PDB entry 5KKK | X-ray diffraction, 1.70 A resolution | chain A

== Chain A ==
Protein: Myoglobin
From: Physeter catodon
UniProt: P02185 (MYG_PHYCD); numbering as in UniProt (aligned over 1-154)
Sequence (154 residues; numbered 1 to 154; the number before each row is that of its first residue):
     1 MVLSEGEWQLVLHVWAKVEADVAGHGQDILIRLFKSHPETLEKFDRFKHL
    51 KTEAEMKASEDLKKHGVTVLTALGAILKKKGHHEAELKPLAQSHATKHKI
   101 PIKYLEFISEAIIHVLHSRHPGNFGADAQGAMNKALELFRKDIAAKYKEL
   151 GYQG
Differences from the reference sequence: engineered mutation Asn123 (Asp in P02185)
UniProt features mapped onto this chain:
  - binding site (nitrite): His65
  - binding site (O2): His65
  - binding site (heme b): His94
  - modified residue: Ser4 (Phosphoserine), Thr68 (Phosphothreonine)
Ion coordination: heme Fe: His94 (together with carbon monoxide)
Residues lining bound ligands: carbon monoxide / heme: Thr40, Lys43, Phe44, Arg46, His65, Thr68, Val69, Ala72, Leu73, Leu90, Ser93, His94, His98, Ile100, Tyr104, Leu105, Ile108, Ile112, Phe139

== Overview ==
Ligands of chain A: carbon monoxide / heme. Curated annotation (UniProt) lists nitrite-binding residue His65,
O2-binding residue His65 and heme b-binding residue His94.
Chain A is Myoglobin (Physeter catodon); the structure, 1.7-Angstrom In situ Mylar structure of sperm whale
myoglobin (SWMb-CO) at 100 K, was determined by X-ray diffraction, deposited together with 5KKH, 5KKI and
5KKJ.
